7B6X - chains D and F of the 8 polymer chains in the assembly; structure by electron microscopy, 3.60 A resolution.

== Chain D ==
Protein: Trafficking protein particle complex subunit
From: Drosophila melanogaster
Reference sequence: Q9VLI9 (Q9VLI9_DROME); residue numbers follow UniProt; this construct covers 1-219
Amino-acid sequence (219 residues; numbered 1 to 219; the number before each row is that of its first residue):
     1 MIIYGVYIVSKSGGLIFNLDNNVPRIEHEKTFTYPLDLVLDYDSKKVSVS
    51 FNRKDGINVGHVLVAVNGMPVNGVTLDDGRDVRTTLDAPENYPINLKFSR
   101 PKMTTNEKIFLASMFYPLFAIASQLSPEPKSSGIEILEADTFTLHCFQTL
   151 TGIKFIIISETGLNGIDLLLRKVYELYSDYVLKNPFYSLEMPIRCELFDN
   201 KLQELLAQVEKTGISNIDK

== Chain F ==
Protein: Trafficking protein particle complex subunit 5
From: Drosophila melanogaster
Reference sequence: Q7K2Q8 (Q7K2Q8_DROME); residues 1-194 here = UniProt positions 1-194
Amino-acid sequence (194 residues; each row starts with the number of its first residue):
     1 MEKLEALKISSMRPRSNILDRPLSKGKTEVSQSIVALLFSEIVQYSQSRV
    51 FTVPELQTRLHDLGQDVGTRIIDLYFVRERSSKRETKLTQMLLFVKTTVW
   101 KNLFGKEAEKLEHANDDERTYYIIEKEPLVNTFISVPKDKGSLNCANFTA
   151 GIVEAVLTNCGFPCKVTAHWHKGTTYMVKFEDFVIARDKQMEEK
Unresolved in the structure: 1-30

== Interface between chain D and chain F ==
Contacting residue pairs (29; chain D residue first):
  Leu182(D) - Ser33(F)
  Leu182(D) - Ala36(F)
  Leu182(D) - Leu37(F)  hydrophobic
  Leu182(D) - Ser40(F)  hydrogen bond (backbone-side chain)
  Leu182(D) - Thr132(F)
  Leu182(D) - Phe133(F)
  Lys183(D) - Ser40(F)  hydrogen bond (backbone-side chain)
  Lys183(D) - Phe133(F)
  Lys183(D) - Ile134(F)
  Lys183(D) - Ser135(F)
  Lys183(D) - Val136(F)
  Lys183(D) - Pro137(F)
  Asn184(D) - Ser40(F)
  Asn184(D) - Gln44(F)  hydrogen bond
  Pro185(D) - Leu37(F)  hydrophobic
  Pro185(D) - Ser40(F)
  Pro185(D) - Gln44(F)
  Phe186(D) - Glu41(F)
  Phe186(D) - Gln44(F)
  Cys195(D) - Ser135(F)
  Cys195(D) - Val136(F)
  Cys195(D) - Lys138(F)
  Glu196(D) - Lys138(F)
  Leu197(D) - Ile134(F)  hydrophobic
  Leu197(D) - Ser135(F)
  Leu197(D) - Val136(F)
  Leu197(D) - Lys138(F)
  Phe198(D) - Ile134(F)
  Lys201(D) - Ile134(F)
Interface residues without a listed pair, chain D (14 interface residues in all): Asp179, Tyr180, Val181, Tyr187

== Overview ==
14 residues of chain D and 13 residues of chain F are in contact, with 3 hydrogen bonds. Among the polar pairs
are Leu182(D)-Ser40(F), Lys183(D)-Ser40(F) and Asn184(D)-Gln44(F).
Here chain D is Trafficking protein particle complex subunit and chain F is Trafficking protein particle
complex subunit 5, both from Drosophila melanogaster. Entry 7B6X (TRAPPCore from the MiniTRAPPIII complex) was
determined by electron microscopy.
